2XBF - chain A; structure by X-ray diffraction, 2.50 A resolution.

Chain A:
Protein: E3 ubiquitin-protein ligase NEDD4
Organism: Homo sapiens
Notes: EC 6.3.2.-; fragment: hect domain, residues 519-900
UniProtKB: P46934 (NEDD4_HUMAN); residue numbers follow UniProt; this construct covers 519-900
Chain sequence (386 residues; each row starts with the number of its first residue):
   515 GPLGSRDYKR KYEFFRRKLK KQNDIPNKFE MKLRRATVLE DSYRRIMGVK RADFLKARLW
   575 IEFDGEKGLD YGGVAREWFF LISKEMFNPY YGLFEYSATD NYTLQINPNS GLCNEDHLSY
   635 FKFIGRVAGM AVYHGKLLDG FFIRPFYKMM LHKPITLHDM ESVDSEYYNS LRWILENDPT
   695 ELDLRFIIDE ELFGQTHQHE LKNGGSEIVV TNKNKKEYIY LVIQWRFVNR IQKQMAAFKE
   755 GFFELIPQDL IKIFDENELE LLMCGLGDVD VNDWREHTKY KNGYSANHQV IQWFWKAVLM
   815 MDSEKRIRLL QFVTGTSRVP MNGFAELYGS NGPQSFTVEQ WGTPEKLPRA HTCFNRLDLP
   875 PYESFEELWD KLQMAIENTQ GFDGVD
Unresolved in the structure: 515-518, 894-900
Differences from the reference sequence: expression tag (515-518)
Reported in the primary citation:
  - mutagenesis - Y605A, F707A: unchanged binding to Ube2D3
  - mutagenesis - Y605A, F707A: decreased catalytic activity (in vitro ubiquitination reaction)
  - mutagenesis - Y605A, F707A: unchanged catalytic activity on self-ubiquitination

Overview:
From the paper: Y605A and F707A reduce catalytic activity (in vitro ubiquitination reaction); Y605A and F707A
leave binding to Ube2D3 unchanged.
Chain A is E3 ubiquitin-protein ligase NEDD4 (Homo sapiens); the structure, Nedd4 HECT structure, was
determined by X-ray diffraction.
